Entry 6U37 (X-ray diffraction, 2.25 A resolution); this record covers chain A.

[Chain A]
Protein: Acetylcholinesterase
Source organism: Homo sapiens
Notes: EC 3.1.1.7
UniProt: P22303 (ACES_HUMAN); residues 1-547 here correspond to UniProt positions 32-578 (UniProt number = residue number + 31)
Sequence (550 residues; numbered -2 to 547; the number before each row is that of its first residue; numbers below 1 keep their minus sign (Gly-2 is residue -2)):
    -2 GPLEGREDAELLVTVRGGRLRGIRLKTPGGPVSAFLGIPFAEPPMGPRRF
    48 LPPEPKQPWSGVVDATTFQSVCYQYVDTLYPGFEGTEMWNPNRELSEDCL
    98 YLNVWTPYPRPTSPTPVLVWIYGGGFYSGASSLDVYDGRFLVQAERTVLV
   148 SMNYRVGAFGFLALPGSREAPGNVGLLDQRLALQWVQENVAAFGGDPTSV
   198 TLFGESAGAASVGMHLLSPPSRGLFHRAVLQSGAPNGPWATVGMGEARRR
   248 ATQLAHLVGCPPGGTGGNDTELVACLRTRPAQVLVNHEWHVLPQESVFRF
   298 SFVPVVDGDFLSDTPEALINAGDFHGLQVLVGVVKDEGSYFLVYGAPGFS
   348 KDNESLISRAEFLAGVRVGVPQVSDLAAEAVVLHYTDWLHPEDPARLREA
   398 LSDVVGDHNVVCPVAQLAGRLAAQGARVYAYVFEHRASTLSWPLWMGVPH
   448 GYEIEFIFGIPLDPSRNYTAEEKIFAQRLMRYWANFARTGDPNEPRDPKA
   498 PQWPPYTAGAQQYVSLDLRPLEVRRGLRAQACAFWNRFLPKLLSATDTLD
Disordered / not traced: -2 to 3, 544-547
Construct notes: expression tag (-2 to 0)
Swiss-Prot annotation at these positions:
  - active site: Ser203 (Acyl-ester intermediate), Glu334 (Charge relay system), His447 (Charge relay system)
  - binding site (galanthamine): Trp86, Glu202, Ser203, Tyr337
  - binding site (huperzine A): Trp86, Tyr133, Tyr337
  - binding site (huprine W): Gly122, Ser203, Trp439, His447
  - glycosylation (N-linked (GlcNAc...) asparagine): Asn265, Asn350, Asn464
Disulfide bonds: Cys69-Cys96, Cys257-Cys272, Cys409-Cys529
Covalently attached groups: O-ethylmethylphosphonic acid ester group (VX) linked to Ser203
Residues lining bound ligands:
  - PQV ((2E)-N-[2-(azepan-1-yl)ethyl]-2-(hydroxyimino)acetamide): Tyr72, Tyr124, Trp286, Ser293, Val294, Phe295, Arg296, Phe297, Phe338, Tyr341
  - O-ethylmethylphosphonic acid ester group (VX): Gly120, Gly121, Gly122, Tyr124, Glu202, Ala204, Trp236, Phe295, Phe297, Tyr337, Phe338, His447
From the paper describing this entry:
  - binding site for O-ethylmethylphosphonic acid ester group: Ser203
  - catalytic residues: Ser203 (citing earlier work)
  - binding site for PQV: Trp286, Tyr341

[Summary]
Bound to chain A: compound PQV. Covalently linked O-ethylmethylphosphonic acid ester group: at Ser203. From
UniProt: 3 active-site residues, 4 galanthamine-binding residues, 3 huperzine A-binding residues and 4 huprine
W-binding residues. The paper reports the catalytic residue Ser203; a binding site for PQV at Trp286 and
Tyr341.
Chain A is Acetylcholinesterase (Homo sapiens); the structure, Structure of VX-phosphonylated hAChE in complex
with oxime reactivator RS194B, was determined by X-ray diffraction together with 6U34 and 6U3P from the same
study.
